Entry 7M8A (X-ray diffraction, 1.91 A resolution); this record covers chains A and P of the 3 polymer chains in the assembly.

Chain A:
Name: DNA polymerase eta
From: Homo sapiens
Notes: EC 2.7.7.7
UniProt: Q9Y253 (POLH_HUMAN); residues 1-432 here = UniProt positions 1-432
Sequence (435 residues; row label = number of the first residue in the row; numbers below 1 keep their minus sign (Gly-2 is residue -2)):
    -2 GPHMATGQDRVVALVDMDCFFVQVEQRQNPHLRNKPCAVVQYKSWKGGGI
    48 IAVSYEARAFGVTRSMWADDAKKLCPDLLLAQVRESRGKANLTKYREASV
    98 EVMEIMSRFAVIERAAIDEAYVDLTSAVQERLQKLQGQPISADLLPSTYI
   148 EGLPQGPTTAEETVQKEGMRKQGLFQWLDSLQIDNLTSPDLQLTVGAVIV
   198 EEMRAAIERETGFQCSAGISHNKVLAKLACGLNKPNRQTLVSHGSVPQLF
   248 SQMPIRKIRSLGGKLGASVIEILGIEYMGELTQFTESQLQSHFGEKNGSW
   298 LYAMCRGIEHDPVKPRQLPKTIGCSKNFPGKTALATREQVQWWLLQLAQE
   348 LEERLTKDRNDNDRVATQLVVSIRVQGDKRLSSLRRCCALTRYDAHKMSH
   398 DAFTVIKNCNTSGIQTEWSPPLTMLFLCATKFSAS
Disordered / not traced: 155-159
Sequence notes: expression tag (-2 to 0); engineered mutation Ala113 (Ser in Q9Y253)
UniProt features mapped onto this chain:
  - binding site (Mg(2+)): Asp13, Met14, Asp115, Glu116
  - binding site (Mn(2+)): Asp13, Met14, Asp115, Glu116
  - binding site (a 2'-deoxyribonucleoside 5'-triphosphate): Arg61
  - natural variant: Val37 (deletion: In XPV), Leu75 (deletion: In XPV), Arg93 (R93P: In XPV), Arg111 (R111H: In XPV), Thr122 (T122P: In XPV), Gly153 (G153D: In a breast cancer sample), Thr191 (T191P: In XPV), Gly263 (G263V: In XPV), Val266 (V266D: In XPV), Gly295 (G295R: In XPV), Arg361 (R361S: In XPV)
  - mutagenesis: Tyr52 (Y52A/F: Reduces DNA polymerase activity; Y52E: Reduces DNA polymerase activity. Increases fidelity of replication and reduces translesion bypass), Arg61 (R61A: Reduces enzymatic activity by two-thirds), Ser62 (S62G: Increased DNA polymerase activity and translesion bypass compared to wild-type), Ala68 (A68S/V: Severe reduction in thymine dimer translesion bypass), Asn324 to Pro326 (Reduces binding to chromatin and to monoubiquitinated PCNA. Abolishes binding to monoubiquitinated PCNA; when associated with 705-E--H-713 Del)
Ion coordination: Ca2+: Asp13, Met14, Asp115 (together with 2'-deoxyadenosine 5'-triphosphate); Mg2+ site 1: Asp13, Met14, Asp115 (together with diphosphate) (shared with DA9(P) of chain P); Mg2+ site 2: Asp13, Asp115, Glu116 (together with 2'-deoxyadenosine 5'-triphosphate) (shared with A8(P) of chain P)
Small-molecule neighbours:
  - : Asp13, Met14, Asp15, Cys16, Asp115
  - diphosphate / 2'-deoxyadenosine 5'-triphosphate: Asp13, Met14, Asp15, Cys16, Phe17, Phe18, Ile48, Ala49, Tyr52, Arg55, Arg61, Ile114, Asp115, Lys231
From the paper describing this entry:
  - mutagenesis - S113A: unchanged catalytic activity on RNA-terminated primers
  - mutagenesis - S113A: unchanged catalytic activity on 2'F-dA
  - mutagenesis - S113A: decreased binding to Mg2+ (from molecular simulation)
  - mutagenesis - S113A: decreased binding to incoming nucleotide

Chain P:
Molecule: 9-nt DNA/RNA hybrid strand
Sequence (9 nucleotides; row label = number of the first residue in the row):
     1 AGCGTCAAA
Ion coordination: Mg2+ site 1: A8 (together with 2'-deoxyadenosine 5'-triphosphate) (shared with Asp13(A), Asp115(A), Glu116(A) of chain A); Mg2+ site 2: DA9 (together with diphosphate) (shared with Asp13(A), Met14(A), Asp115(A) of chain A)

How chain A and chain P interact:
Residue-residue contacts (31):
  Asp13(A) - DA9(P)  phosphate contact
  Phe17(A) - DA9(P)  hydrogen bond to the phosphate
  Phe18(A) - DA9(P)  hydrogen bond to the phosphate
  Ile48(A) - DA9(P)  sugar contact
  Ala49(A) - DA9(P)  phosphate contact
  Arg61(A) - DA9(P)  base contact
  Ala113(A) - A8(P)  sugar contact
  Ile114(A) - A8(P)  sugar contact
  Ile114(A) - DA9(P)  sugar contact
  Asp115(A) - A8(P)  hydrogen bond to the sugar
  Asp115(A) - DA9(P)  phosphate contact
  Glu116(A) - A8(P)  sugar contact
  Lys224(A) - DA7(P)  phosphate contact
  Lys224(A) - A8(P)  salt bridge to the phosphate
  Ile255(A) - DA7(P)  phosphate contact
  Arg256(A) - DA7(P)  phosphate contact
  Ser257(A) - DC6(P)  phosphate contact
  Ser257(A) - DA7(P)  hydrogen bond to the phosphate
  Leu258(A) - DA7(P)  hydrogen bond to the phosphate
  Gly259(A) - DA7(P)  hydrogen bond to the phosphate
  Gly260(A) - DC6(P)  phosphate contact
  Gly260(A) - DA7(P)  phosphate contact
  Lys261(A) - DT5(P)  salt bridge to the phosphate
  Lys261(A) - DC6(P)  hydrogen bond to the phosphate
  Leu262(A) - DC6(P)  hydrogen bond to the phosphate
  Arg377(A) - DG4(P)  salt bridge to the phosphate
  Leu381(A) - DC3(P)  phosphate contact
  Arg382(A) - DG2(P)  base contact
  Arg382(A) - DC3(P)  hydrogen bond to the phosphate
  Arg383(A) - DG2(P)  phosphate contact
  Cys384(A) - DG2(P)  hydrogen bond to the phosphate
Interface residues without a listed pair, chain A (27 interface residues in all): Cys16, Ser379, Ser380
Interface residues without a listed pair, chain P (9 interface residues in all): DA1

In short:
27 residues of chain A face 9 of chain P across their interface; the contacts include 10 hydrogen bonds and 3
salt bridges. Among the polar pairs are Asp115(A)-A8(P), Phe17(A)-DA9(P) and Phe18(A)-DA9(P). The paper
reports that S113A of chain A reduces binding to Mg2+; S113A of chain A reduces binding to incoming
nucleotide.
Here chain A is DNA polymerase eta (Homo sapiens) and chain P is a 9-nt DNA/RNA hybrid strand. Entry 7M8A
(Human DNA Pol eta S113A with rA-ended primer and dATP: in crystallo reaction for 40 s) was determined by
X-ray diffraction (same publication as 7M7L, 7M7M, 7M7N, 7M7O, 7M7P, 7M7Q and 19 further entries).
